Entry 4QI5 (X-ray diffraction, 2.40 A resolution); this record covers chain A.

[Chain A]
Name: Cellobiose dehydrogenase
Source organism: Myriococcum thermophilum
UniProtKB: A9XK88 (A9XK88_9BASI); residues 223-807 here correspond to UniProt positions 244-828 (UniProt number = residue number + 21)
Chain sequence (585 residues; row label = number of the first residue in the row):
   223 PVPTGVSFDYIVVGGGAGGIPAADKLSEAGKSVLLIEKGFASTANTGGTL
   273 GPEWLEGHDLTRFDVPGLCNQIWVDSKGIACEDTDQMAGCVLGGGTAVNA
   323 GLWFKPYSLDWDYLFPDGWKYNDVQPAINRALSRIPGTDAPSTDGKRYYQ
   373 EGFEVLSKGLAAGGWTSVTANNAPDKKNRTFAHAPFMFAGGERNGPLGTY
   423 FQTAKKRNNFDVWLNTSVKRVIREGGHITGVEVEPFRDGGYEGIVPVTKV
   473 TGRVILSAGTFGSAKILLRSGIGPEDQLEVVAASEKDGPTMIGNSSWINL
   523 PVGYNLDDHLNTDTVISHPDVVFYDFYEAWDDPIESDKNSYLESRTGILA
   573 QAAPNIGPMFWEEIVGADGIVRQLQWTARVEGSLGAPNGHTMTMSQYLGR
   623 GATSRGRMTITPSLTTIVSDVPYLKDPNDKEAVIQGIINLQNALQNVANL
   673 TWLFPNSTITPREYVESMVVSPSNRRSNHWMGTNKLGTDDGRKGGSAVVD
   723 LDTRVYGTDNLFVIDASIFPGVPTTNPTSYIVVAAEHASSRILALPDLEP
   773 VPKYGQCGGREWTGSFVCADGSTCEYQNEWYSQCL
Cystine bridges: Cys-303/Cys-312, Cys-779/Cys-796, Cys-790/Cys-806
Glycans and other covalent adducts: N-acetylglucosamine (NAG) linked to Asn-400, Asn-437
Ion coordination: Cd2+ site 1 near Asp-339 (its only coordinating residue here); Cd2+ site 2 near Glu-456 (its only coordinating residue here)
Residues lining bound ligands:
  - 5-amino-5-deoxy-cellobiono-1,5-lactam (ABL; (2R,3R,4R,5R)-4,5-dihydroxy-2-(hydroxymethyl)-6-oxopiperidin-3-yl beta-D-glucopyranoside): Asn-292, Trp-295, Ala-322, Leu-324, Ala-575, Pro-576, Ile-578, Thr-599, Arg-601, Glu-603, Tyr-619, Ser-699, Asn-700, His-701, Asn-748
  - FAD (flavin-adenine dinucleotide): Val-235, Gly-236, Gly-237, Gly-238, Ala-239, Gly-240, Ile-258, Glu-259, Lys-260, Gly-261, Ile-294, Trp-295, Met-309, Gly-311, Cys-312, Val-313, Gly-315, Gly-316, Gly-317, Thr-318, Val-320, Asn-321, Ala-322, Gly-323, Leu-324, Thr-438, Ser-439, Val-440, Ser-479, Ala-480, Gly-481, Thr-482, Gly-484, Ile-488, Asn-700, His-701, Asp-737, Ala-738, Asn-748, Pro-749, Thr-750, Ser-751, Ile-753
What the authors report for this chain:
  - binding site for 5-amino-5-deoxy-cellobiono-1,5-lactam: Trp-295, Asn-700
  - conformationally variable residues (side-chain flip): Trp-295, Arg-601
  - post-translational modification sites: Asn-400, Asn-437
  - catalytic residues: Tyr-619 (citing earlier work)
  - mutagenesis - W295A, M309R, Y549F, R698S: unchanged catalytic activity on flavin-adenine dinucleotide
  - mutagenesis - S298Q, M309A, Y619Q (2-fold): decreased catalytic activity on flavin-adenine dinucleotide
  - mutagenesis - N292S, N700S (1.3-fold): increased catalytic activity on flavin-adenine dinucleotide

[Overview]
Chain A binds flavin-adenine dinucleotide and 5-amino-5-deoxy-cellobiono-1,5-lactam. N-acetylglucosamine is
covalently linked to Asn-400 and Asn-437. From the paper: the catalytic residue Tyr-619; S298Q, M309A and
Y619Q reduce catalytic activity on flavin-adenine dinucleotide; 9 substitutions were tested in all.
Chain A is Cellobiose dehydrogenase (Myriococcum thermophilum); the structure, Dehydrogenase domain of
Myriococcum thermophilum cellobiose dehydrogenase with bound cellobionolactam, MtDH, was determined by X-ray
diffraction together with 4QI3, 4QI4, 4QI6, 4QI7 and 4QI8 from the same study.
